Entry 5T3S (X-ray diffraction, 4.50 A resolution (low resolution: residue-level contacts below are approximate; hydrogen-bond / salt-bridge calls are withheld)); this record covers chains B and D of the 6 polymer chains in the assembly.

# Chain B
Name: Envelope glycoprotein gp160
Source organism: Human immunodeficiency virus 1
UniProt: Q2N0S6 (Q2N0S6_9HIV1); residues 512-664 here correspond to UniProt positions 509-661 (UniProt number = residue number - 3)
Sequence (153 residues; each row starts with the number of its first residue):
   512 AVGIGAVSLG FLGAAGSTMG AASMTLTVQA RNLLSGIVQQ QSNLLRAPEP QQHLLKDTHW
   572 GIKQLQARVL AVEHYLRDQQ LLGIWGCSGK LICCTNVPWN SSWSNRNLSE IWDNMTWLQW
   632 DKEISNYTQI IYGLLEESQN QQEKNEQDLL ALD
Not modelled in the structure: 512-517, 547-571
Sequence notes: conflict Ser519 (Phe516 in Q2N0S6), Pro559 (Ile556 in Q2N0S6), Pro561 (Ala558 in Q2N0S6), Asp568 (Leu565 in Q2N0S6), His570 (Val567 in Q2N0S6), His585 (Arg582 in Q2N0S6), Cys605 (Thr602 in Q2N0S6)
Disulfide bonds: Cys598-Cys604
Covalent attachments: N-acetylglucosamine (NAG) linked to Asn611, Asn618, Asn637

# Chain D
Name: Fab 35022 heavy chain
Source organism: Homo sapiens
Notes: antibody fragment or engineered binder
Sequence (240 residues; each row starts with the number of its first residue; a row labelled like 72A-72H holds insertion residues (72A, then the next letters in order)):
     1 EGQLVQSGAE LKKPGASVKI SCKTSGYRFN FYHINWIRQT AGRGPEWMGW IS
   52A P
    53 YSGDKNLAPA FQDRVIMTTD
72A-72H TEVPVTSF
    73 TSTGAAYMEI
82A-82C RNL
    83 KFDDTGTYFC AKGLLRDG
100A-100F SSTWLP
   101 YLWGQGTLLT VSSASTKGPS VFPLAPSSKS TSGGTAALGC LVKDYFPEPV TVSWNSGALT
   161 SGVHTFPAVL QSSGLYSLSS VVTVPSSSLG TQTYICNVNH KPSNTKVDKR VEPKSCDKGL
   221 EV
Disulfide bonds: Cys22-Cys92, Cys140-Cys196

# Interface between chain B and chain D
Contacting residue pairs (15):
  Gly527(B) with Arg98(D)
  Ser528(B) with Arg98(D)
  Thr529(B) with Arg98(D)
  Ser620(B) with Leu97(D)
  Asp624(B) with Leu97(D); Arg98(D); Asp99(D)
  Asn625(B) with Tyr32(D); Leu96(D); Leu97(D); Arg98(D)
  Thr627(B) with Arg98(D)
  Leu629(B) with Phe72H(D)
  Gln630(B) with Phe72H(D)
  Lys633(B) with Phe72H(D)
Also at the interface, not in a pair above, chain D (7 interface residues in all): Ser72G

# Overview
10 residues of chain B face 7 of chain D across their interface. N-acetylglucosamine is covalently linked to
Asn611(B), Asn618(B) and Asn637(B).
Chain B is Envelope glycoprotein gp160 (Human immunodeficiency virus 1) and chain D is Fab 35022 heavy chain
(Homo sapiens); the structure, HIV gp140 trimer MD39-10MUTA in complex with Fabs PGT124 and 35022, was
determined by X-ray diffraction.
